Entry 5EWE (X-ray diffraction, 1.66 A resolution); this record covers chains A and T of the 3 polymer chains in the assembly.

[Chain A]
Name: DNA polymerase eta
From: Homo sapiens
Notes: EC 2.7.7.7
Reference sequence: Q9Y253 (POLH_HUMAN); numbering as in UniProt (aligned over 1-432)
Sequence (435 residues; numbered -2 to 432; the number before each row is that of its first residue; numbers below 1 keep their minus sign (Gly-2 is residue -2)):
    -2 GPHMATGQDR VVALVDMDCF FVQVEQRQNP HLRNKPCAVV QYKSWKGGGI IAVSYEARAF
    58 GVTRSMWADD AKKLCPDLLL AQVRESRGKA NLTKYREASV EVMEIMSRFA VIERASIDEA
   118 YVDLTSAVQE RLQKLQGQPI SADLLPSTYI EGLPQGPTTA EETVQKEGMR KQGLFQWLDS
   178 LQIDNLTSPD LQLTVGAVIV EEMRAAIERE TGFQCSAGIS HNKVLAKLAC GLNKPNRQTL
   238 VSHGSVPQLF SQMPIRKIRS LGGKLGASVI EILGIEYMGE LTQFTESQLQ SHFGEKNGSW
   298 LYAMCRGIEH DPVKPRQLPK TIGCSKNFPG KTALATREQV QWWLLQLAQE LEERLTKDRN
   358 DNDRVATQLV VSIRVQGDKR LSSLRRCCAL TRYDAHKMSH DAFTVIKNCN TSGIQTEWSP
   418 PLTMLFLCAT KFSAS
Not modelled in the structure: 153-160
Sequence notes: expression tag (-2 to 0)
Bound ions: Ca2+ site 1: Asp13, Met14, Asp115 (together with CTP); Ca2+ site 2: Asp13, Asp115, Glu116 (together with CTP) (shared with 1 residue of chain P)
Ligand contacts: CTP (cytidine-5'-triphosphate): Asp13, Met14, Asp15, Cys16, Phe17, Phe18, Ile48, Ala49, Tyr52, Arg55, Arg61, Ile114, Asp115, Lys231
UniProt features mapped onto this chain:
  - binding site (Mg(2+)): Asp13, Met14, Asp115, Glu116
  - binding site (Mn(2+)): Asp13, Met14, Asp115, Glu116
  - binding site (a 2'-deoxyribonucleoside 5'-triphosphate): Arg61
  - natural variant: Val37 (deletion: In XPV), Leu75 (deletion: In XPV), Arg93 (R93P: In XPV), Arg111 (R111H: In XPV), Thr122 (T122P: In XPV), Gly153 (G153D: In a breast cancer sample), Thr191 (T191P: In XPV), Gly263 (G263V: In XPV), Val266 (V266D: In XPV), Gly295 (G295R: In XPV), Arg361 (R361S: In XPV)
  - mutagenesis: Tyr52 (Y52A/F: Reduces DNA polymerase activity; Y52E: Reduces DNA polymerase activity. Increases fidelity of replication and reduces translesion bypass), Arg61 (R61A: Reduces enzymatic activity by two-thirds), Ser62 (S62G: Increased DNA polymerase activity and translesion bypass compared to wild-type), Ala68 (A68S/V: Severe reduction in thymine dimer translesion bypass), Asn324 to Pro326 (Reduces binding to chromatin and to monoubiquitinated PCNA. Abolishes binding to monoubiquitinated PCNA; when associated with 705-E--H-713 Del)
Reported in the primary citation:
  - binding site for CTP: Phe18
  - specificity-determining residues: Phe18, Tyr92
  - contacts within the chain: Phe18-Tyr92 (pi stacking)

[Chain T]
Molecule: 12-nt DNA strand
Sequence (12 nucleotides; each row starts with the number of its first residue):
     1 CATGATGACG CT
Ligand contacts: CTP (cytidine-5'-triphosphate): DT3, DG4, DA5

[How chain A and chain T interact]
Pairs across the interface (43):
  Gln38(A) - DT3(T)  base contact
  Gln38(A) - DG4(T)  hydrogen bond to the sugar
  Gln38(A) - DA5(T)  sugar contact
  Tyr39(A) - DG4(T)  phosphate contact
  Tyr39(A) - DA5(T)  hydrogen bond to the phosphate
  Trp42(A) - DA2(T)  stacking on the base
  Gly46(A) - DT3(T)  base contact
  Ile47(A) - DT3(T)  hydrogen bond to the base
  Ile48(A) - DT3(T)  base contact
  Ile48(A) - DG4(T)  base contact
  Arg61(A) - DT3(T)  base contact
  Ser62(A) - DT3(T)  base contact
  Trp64(A) - DA2(T)  phosphate contact
  Trp64(A) - DT3(T)  sugar contact
  Lys86(A) - DT6(T)  salt bridge to the phosphate
  Ala87(A) - DA5(T)  sugar contact
  Leu89(A) - DA5(T)  phosphate contact
  Arg93(A) - DT6(T)  salt bridge to the phosphate
  Lys311(A) - DC9(T)  phosphate contact
  Arg313(A) - DA8(T)  phosphate contact
  Arg313(A) - DC9(T)  salt bridge to the phosphate
  Pro316(A) - DA8(T)  phosphate contact
  Lys317(A) - DA8(T)  hydrogen bond to the phosphate
  Lys317(A) - DC9(T)  salt bridge to the phosphate
  Thr318(A) - DG7(T)  sugar contact
  Thr318(A) - DA8(T)  hydrogen bond to the phosphate
  Ile319(A) - DG7(T)  phosphate contact
  Gly320(A) - DT6(T)  phosphate contact
  Gly320(A) - DG7(T)  hydrogen bond to the phosphate
  Cys321(A) - DT6(T)  phosphate contact
  Ser322(A) - DA5(T)  sugar contact
  Ser322(A) - DT6(T)  hydrogen bond to the phosphate
  Lys323(A) - DA5(T)  phosphate contact
  Asn324(A) - DG4(T)  sugar contact
  Asn324(A) - DA5(T)  hydrogen bond to the phosphate
  Pro326(A) - DC1(T)  phosphate contact
  Pro326(A) - DA2(T)  sugar contact
  Pro326(A) - DG4(T)  phosphate contact
  Gly327(A) - DC1(T)  hydrogen bond to the phosphate
  Gly327(A) - DA2(T)  phosphate contact
  Thr329(A) - DA2(T)  base contact
  Arg351(A) - DG7(T)  salt bridge to the phosphate
  Phe423(A) - DT6(T)  base contact
Interface residues without a listed pair, chain A (33 interface residues in all): Arg111, Lys293, Leu315, Glu347
Interface residues without a listed pair, chain T (10 interface residues in all): DG10

[In short]
Chain A and chain T form an interface of 33 and 10 residues respectively, with 9 hydrogen bonds, 5 salt
bridges and 1 aromatic stacking contact. Polar contacts include Ile47(A)-DT3(T), Gln38(A)-DG4(T) and
Tyr39(A)-DA5(T). CTP is bound between chain A and chain T. The paper reports a binding site for CTP at
Phe18(A); specificity determinants Phe18(A) and Tyr92(A).
Chain A is DNA polymerase eta (Homo sapiens) and chain T is a 12-nt DNA strand; the structure, Ternary complex
of human DNA polymerase eta inserting rCTP opposite template G, was determined by X-ray diffraction (same
publication as 5EWF and 5EWG).
